4W1X - chains A and B; structure by X-ray diffraction, 1.80 A resolution.

== Chain A (and B) ==
Protein: Adenosylmethionine-8-amino-7-oxononanoate aminotransferase
From: Mycobacterium tuberculosis
Notes: EC 2.6.1.62; chain B of this document is another copy of the same molecule, construct and numbering; everything in this record applies to it too
UniProt: P9WQ80 (BIOA_MYCTO); residues 1-437 here = UniProt positions 1-437
Amino-acid sequence (457 residues; numbered -19 to 437; the number before each row is that of its first residue; numbers below 1 keep their minus sign (Met-19 is residue -19)):
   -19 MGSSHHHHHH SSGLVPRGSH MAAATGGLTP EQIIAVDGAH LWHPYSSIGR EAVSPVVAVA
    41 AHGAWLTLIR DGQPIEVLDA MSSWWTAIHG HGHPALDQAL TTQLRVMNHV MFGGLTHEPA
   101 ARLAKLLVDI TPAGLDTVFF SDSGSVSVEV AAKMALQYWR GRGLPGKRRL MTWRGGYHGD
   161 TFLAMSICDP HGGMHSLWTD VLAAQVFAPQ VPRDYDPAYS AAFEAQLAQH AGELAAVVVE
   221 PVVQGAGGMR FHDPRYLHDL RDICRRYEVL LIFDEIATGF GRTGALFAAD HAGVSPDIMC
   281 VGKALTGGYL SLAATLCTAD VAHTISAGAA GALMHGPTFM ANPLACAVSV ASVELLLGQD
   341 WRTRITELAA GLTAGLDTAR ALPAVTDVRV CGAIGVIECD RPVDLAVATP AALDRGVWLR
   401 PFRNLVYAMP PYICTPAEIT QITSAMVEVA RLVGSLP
Disordered / not traced: -19 to 7, 437 (chain B: -19 to 6, 436-437)
Differences from the reference sequence: initiating methionine (-19); expression tag (-18 to 0)
UniProt features mapped onto this chain:
  - binding site (substrate): Trp64, Tyr157, Lys283, Gly316, Arg400
  - binding site (pyridoxal 5'-phosphate): Gly124, Ser125, Asp254, Pro317, Thr318
  - site: Tyr25 (Participates in the substrate recognition with KAPA and in a stacking interaction with the adenine ring of SAM)
  - modified residue: Lys283 (N6-(pyridoxal phosphate)lysine)
Covalent attachments: pyridoxal phosphate (PLP) linked to Lys283
Residues lining bound ligands:
  - 3G9 (1-{4-[4-(3-chlorobenzoyl)piperazin-1-yl]phenyl}ethanone), molecule 1: Pro24, Tyr25, Trp64, Gly156, Tyr157, Cys168, Asp169, Gly172, Gly173, Ala226, Gly227
  - 3G9, molecule 2: Met91, Phe92, Gly93, Gly316, Pro317, Thr318
  - pyridoxal phosphate (PLP), molecule 1: Ser123, Gly124, Ser125, Val128, Tyr157, His158, Gly159, Glu220, Asp254, Ile256, Ala257
  - pyridoxal phosphate (PLP), molecule 2: Gly316, Pro317, Thr318
What the authors report for this chain:
  - conformationally variable residues (side-chain flip): Tyr25, Trp64
  - binding site for 3G9: Pro24, Tyr25, Trp64, Met91 to Gly93, Tyr157, Gly172 to Met174, Gly316 to Thr318

== How chain A and chain B interact ==
Residue-residue contacts (260):
  Leu8(A) - Glu98(B)  hydrogen bond (backbone-side chain)
  Leu8(A) - Ala101(B)  hydrophobic
  Leu8(A) - Arg102(B)
  Ile13(A) - Thr96(B)
  Ile13(A) - His97(B)
  Ile13(A) - Glu98(B)
  Val16(A) - Ala101(B)
  Asp17(A) - Thr96(B)  hydrogen bond
  Ala19(A) - Asp116(B)
  Ala19(A) - Thr117(B)
  His20(A) - Val108(B)
  His20(A) - Asp116(B)  hydrogen bond (side chain-backbone)
  His20(A) - Thr117(B)
  His20(A) - Val118(B)  hydrogen bond (backbone-backbone)
  Leu21(A) - Ala100(B)
  Leu21(A) - Ala101(B)
  Leu21(A) - Ala104(B)  hydrophobic
  Leu21(A) - Val118(B)
  Leu21(A) - Phe120(B)  hydrophobic
  Trp22(A) - Phe92(B)
  Trp22(A) - Thr117(B)  hydrogen bond
  Trp22(A) - Val118(B)  hydrogen bond (backbone-backbone)
  Trp22(A) - Phe119(B)  hydrophobic
  Trp22(A) - Met134(B)
  Trp22(A) - Cys297(B)
  Trp22(A) - Ala302(B)  hydrophobic
  Trp22(A) - Ser306(B)
  Trp22(A) - Leu313(B)  hydrophobic
  Trp22(A) - Met320(B)
  His23(A) - Phe92(B)  hydrogen bond (side chain-backbone)
  His23(A) - Leu95(B)
  His23(A) - Thr96(B)
  His23(A) - Met320(B)
  Pro24(A) - Phe92(B)
  Pro24(A) - Gly93(B)
  Pro24(A) - His315(B)
  Pro24(A) - Gly316(B)
  Pro24(A) - Met320(B)
  Tyr25(A) - Ala312(B)
  Tyr25(A) - Leu313(B)
  Tyr25(A) - Met314(B)
  Tyr25(A) - His315(B)  hydrogen bond (backbone-backbone)
  Tyr25(A) - Gly316(B)
  Ser26(A) - Ala312(B)
  Ser26(A) - Leu313(B)  hydrogen bond (backbone-backbone)
  Ser27(A) - Ser306(B)
  Ser27(A) - Gly311(B)
  Ile28(A) - Thr117(B)
  Ile28(A) - Ala302(B)  hydrophobic
  Ile28(A) - His303(B)
  Ile28(A) - Ser306(B)  hydrogen bond (backbone-side chain)
  Arg30(A) - His303(B)
  Arg30(A) - Ser306(B)
  Arg30(A) - Ala307(B)
  Pro35(A) - Gly94(B)
  Pro35(A) - Leu95(B)
  Pro35(A) - Thr96(B)
  Val36(A) - Gly94(B)  hydrogen bond (backbone-backbone)
  Val36(A) - Leu95(B)
  Val36(A) - Thr96(B)  hydrogen bond (backbone-backbone)
  Val37(A) - Thr96(B)
  Ala38(A) - Met87(B)  hydrophobic
  Ala38(A) - Thr96(B)  hydrogen bond (backbone-backbone)
  Ala38(A) - His97(B)
  Val39(A) - Val86(B)
  Ala40(A) - Val86(B)
  Ala40(A) - Met87(B)
  Ala41(A) - Val86(B)  hydrogen bond (backbone-backbone)
  Ala41(A) - Met87(B)  hydrophobic
  His42(A) - Arg85(B)
  His42(A) - Val86(B)  hydrogen bond (side chain-backbone)
  Leu46(A) - Val90(B)  hydrophobic
  Leu48(A) - Leu95(B)  hydrophobic
  Met61(A) - Met91(B)  hydrophobic
  Ser63(A) - Val90(B)
  Ser63(A) - Met91(B)
  Trp64(A) - Met91(B)
  Trp64(A) - Thr318(B)
  Thr66(A) - Thr318(B)
  Thr66(A) - Phe319(B)
  His71(A) - Asn88(B)  hydrogen bond
  His71(A) - His89(B)  hydrogen bond (side chain-backbone)
  Asp77(A) - Leu84(B)
  Leu80(A) - Leu84(B)  hydrophobic
  Thr81(A) - Thr81(B)
  Thr81(A) - Leu84(B)
  Leu84(A) - Asp77(B)
  Leu84(A) - Leu80(B)  hydrophobic
  Leu84(A) - Thr81(B)
  Leu84(A) - Tyr289(B)  hydrophobic
  Arg85(A) - His42(B)
  Val86(A) - Ala40(B)
  Val86(A) - Ala41(B)  hydrogen bond (backbone-backbone)
  Val86(A) - His42(B)  hydrogen bond (backbone-side chain)
  Met87(A) - Ala40(B)
  Met87(A) - Ala41(B)  hydrophobic
  Asn88(A) - His71(B)  hydrogen bond
  Asn88(A) - Gly72(B)
  Asn88(A) - Gly288(B)
  Asn88(A) - Tyr289(B)
  His89(A) - Thr66(B)
  His89(A) - His71(B)  hydrogen bond (backbone-side chain)
  His89(A) - Gly288(B)
  Val90(A) - Ala38(B)  hydrophobic
  Val90(A) - Leu46(B)  hydrophobic
  Val90(A) - Ser63(B)
  Met91(A) - Met61(B)  hydrophobic
  Met91(A) - Ser63(B)  hydrogen bond (backbone-side chain)
  Met91(A) - Trp64(B)
  Met91(A) - Trp398(B)  hydrogen bond
  Phe92(A) - Trp22(B)
  Phe92(A) - His23(B)  hydrogen bond (backbone-side chain)
  Phe92(A) - Pro24(B)
  Gly93(A) - Pro24(B)
  Gly93(A) - Trp398(B)
  Gly93(A) - Arg400(B)  hydrogen bond (backbone-side chain)
  Gly94(A) - Pro35(B)
  Gly94(A) - Val36(B)  hydrogen bond (backbone-backbone)
  Gly94(A) - Trp398(B)
  Gly94(A) - Arg400(B)
  Leu95(A) - His23(B)  hydrogen bond (backbone-side chain)
  Leu95(A) - Pro35(B)
  Leu95(A) - Val36(B)
  Leu95(A) - Leu46(B)  hydrophobic
  Leu95(A) - Leu48(B)  hydrophobic
  Leu95(A) - Trp398(B)  hydrophobic
  Thr96(A) - Ile13(B)
  Thr96(A) - Asp17(B)  hydrogen bond
  Thr96(A) - Leu21(B)
  Thr96(A) - His23(B)
  Thr96(A) - Pro35(B)
  Thr96(A) - Val36(B)  hydrogen bond (backbone-backbone)
  Thr96(A) - Val37(B)
  Thr96(A) - Ala38(B)  hydrogen bond (backbone-backbone)
  His97(A) - Ala38(B)
  Glu98(A) - Gly7(B)
  Glu98(A) - Leu8(B)  hydrogen bond (side chain-backbone)
  Glu98(A) - Ile13(B)
  Ala100(A) - Leu21(B)
  Ala101(A) - Leu8(B)  hydrophobic
  Ala101(A) - Val16(B)
  Ala101(A) - Leu21(B)
  Arg102(A) - Gly7(B)
  Arg102(A) - Leu8(B)
  Ala104(A) - Leu21(B)  hydrophobic
  Val108(A) - His20(B)
  Asp116(A) - Ala19(B)
  Asp116(A) - His20(B)  hydrogen bond (backbone-side chain)
  Thr117(A) - Ala19(B)
  Thr117(A) - His20(B)
  Thr117(A) - Trp22(B)  hydrogen bond
  Thr117(A) - Ile28(B)
  Val118(A) - His20(B)  hydrogen bond (backbone-backbone)
  Val118(A) - Leu21(B)
  Val118(A) - Trp22(B)  hydrogen bond (backbone-backbone)
  Phe119(A) - Trp22(B)  hydrophobic
  Phe120(A) - Leu21(B)  hydrophobic
  Asp122(A) - Asp122(B)
  Asp122(A) - Ser123(B)
  Asp122(A) - Ser291(B)  hydrogen bond
  Ser123(A) - Asp122(B)
  Val126(A) - Val126(B)  hydrophobic
  Glu129(A) - Thr161(B)
  Glu129(A) - Phe162(B)  hydrogen bond (side chain-backbone)
  Lys133(A) - Asp160(B)  hydrogen bond (side chain-backbone)
  Lys133(A) - Phe162(B)
  Lys133(A) - Met165(B)  hydrogen bond
  Lys133(A) - Trp178(B)
  Met134(A) - Trp22(B)
  Leu136(A) - Trp178(B)  hydrophobic
  Leu136(A) - Val181(B)  hydrophobic
  Gln137(A) - Trp178(B)
  Arg140(A) - Leu177(B)  hydrogen bond (side chain-backbone)
  Arg140(A) - Trp178(B)
  Arg140(A) - Thr179(B)  hydrogen bond (side chain-backbone)
  Arg140(A) - Val181(B)
  Arg148(A) - Asp180(B)  hydrogen bond (side chain-backbone)
  Arg148(A) - Val181(B)
  Asp160(A) - Lys133(B)  hydrogen bond (backbone-side chain)
  Asp160(A) - His315(B)  hydrogen bond (backbone-side chain)
  Asp160(A) - Gly316(B)  hydrogen bond (side chain-backbone)
  Thr161(A) - Val126(B)
  Thr161(A) - Glu129(B)
  Phe162(A) - Glu129(B)  hydrogen bond (backbone-side chain)
  Phe162(A) - Lys133(B)
  Phe162(A) - Leu163(B)  hydrophobic
  Leu163(A) - Phe162(B)  hydrophobic
  Met165(A) - Lys133(B)  hydrogen bond
  Leu177(A) - Arg140(B)  hydrogen bond (backbone-side chain)
  Leu177(A) - Ala310(B)  hydrophobic
  Leu177(A) - Met314(B)  hydrophobic
  Trp178(A) - Lys133(B)
  Trp178(A) - Leu136(B)  hydrophobic
  Trp178(A) - Gln137(B)
  Trp178(A) - Arg140(B)
  Thr179(A) - Arg140(B)
  Asp180(A) - Arg148(B)  hydrogen bond (backbone-side chain)
  Val181(A) - Leu136(B)  hydrophobic
  Val181(A) - Arg140(B)
  Lys283(A) - Thr318(B)
  Lys283(A) - Phe319(B)
  Thr286(A) - Phe319(B)
  Gly288(A) - Asn88(B)
  Gly288(A) - His89(B)
  Gly288(A) - Phe319(B)
  Tyr289(A) - Leu84(B)  hydrophobic
  Tyr289(A) - Asn88(B)
  Tyr289(A) - Asn322(B)  hydrogen bond (backbone-side chain)
  Tyr289(A) - Leu324(B)
  Leu290(A) - Leu290(B)  hydrophobic
  Leu290(A) - Phe319(B)
  Leu290(A) - Asn322(B)
  Leu290(A) - Leu324(B)  hydrophobic
  Ser291(A) - Asp122(B)  hydrogen bond
  Ser291(A) - Ser291(B)  hydrogen bond
  Ser291(A) - Phe319(B)
  Cys297(A) - Trp22(B)
  Ala302(A) - Trp22(B)  hydrophobic
  Ala302(A) - Ile28(B)  hydrophobic
  Ser306(A) - Ser27(B)
  Ser306(A) - Ile28(B)  hydrogen bond (side chain-backbone)
  Ser306(A) - Arg30(B)
  Ala307(A) - Arg30(B)
  Ala310(A) - Leu177(B)
  Gly311(A) - Ser27(B)  hydrogen bond (backbone-side chain)
  Ala312(A) - Tyr25(B)
  Ala312(A) - Ser26(B)
  Leu313(A) - Trp22(B)  hydrophobic
  Leu313(A) - Tyr25(B)
  Leu313(A) - Ser26(B)  hydrogen bond (backbone-backbone)
  Met314(A) - Tyr25(B)  hydrogen bond (backbone-side chain)
  Met314(A) - Met174(B)  hydrophobic
  Met314(A) - Trp178(B)
  His315(A) - Pro24(B)
  His315(A) - Tyr25(B)  hydrogen bond (backbone-backbone)
  His315(A) - Asp160(B)
  Gly316(A) - Pro24(B)
  Gly316(A) - Tyr25(B)
  Gly316(A) - Asp160(B)  hydrogen bond (backbone-side chain)
  Thr318(A) - Trp64(B)
  Thr318(A) - Thr66(B)
  Thr318(A) - Lys283(B)  hydrogen bond
  Phe319(A) - Thr66(B)
  Phe319(A) - Lys283(B)
  Phe319(A) - Gly288(B)
  Phe319(A) - Leu290(B)
  Phe319(A) - Ser291(B)
  Met320(A) - Trp22(B)
  Met320(A) - His23(B)
  Met320(A) - Pro24(B)
  Asn322(A) - Tyr289(B)  hydrogen bond (side chain-backbone)
  Asn322(A) - Leu290(B)
  Leu324(A) - Tyr289(B)
  Leu324(A) - Leu290(B)  hydrophobic
  Trp398(A) - Met91(B)  hydrogen bond
  Trp398(A) - Gly93(B)
  Trp398(A) - Gly94(B)
  Trp398(A) - Leu95(B)  hydrophobic
  Arg400(A) - Gly93(B)  hydrogen bond (side chain-backbone)
  Arg400(A) - Gly94(B)
Interface residues without a listed pair, chain A (111 interface residues in all): Ile14, Gly72, Lys105, Ala132, Met174, His303, Ile305, Ala309, Pro317
Interface residues without a listed pair, chain B (111 interface residues in all): Ile14, Val39, Lys105, Ala132, Thr286, Ile305, Pro317

== In short ==
Chain A and chain B each contribute 111 residues to their interface, with 62 hydrogen bonds. Polar contacts
include Leu8(A)-Glu98(B), Asp17(A)-Thr96(B) and His20(A)-Asp116(B). Chain A binds compound 3G9 and pyridoxal
phosphate. The paper reports a binding site for 3G9 at Pro24(A), Tyr25(A) and Trp64(A) among others;
conformational variability at Tyr25(A) and Trp64(A).
Chain A and chain B are both Adenosylmethionine-8-amino-7-oxononanoate aminotransferase (Mycobacterium
tuberculosis); the structure, Crystal structure of 7,8-diaminopelargonic acid synthase (BioA) from
Mycobacterium tuberculosis, complexed with 1-(4-(4-(3-chlorobenzoyl)piperazin-1-yl)phenyl)ethanone, was
determined by X-ray diffraction, deposited together with 4W1V and 4W1W.
